PDB entry 8WBZ | electron microscopy, 3.20 A resolution | chains A and B of the 4 polymer chains in the assembly

Chain A:
Name: Sodium-dependent neutral amino acid transporter B(0)AT1
Organism: Homo sapiens
UniProt: Q695T7 (S6A19_HUMAN); numbering as in UniProt (aligned over 2-634)
Amino-acid sequence (651 residues; numbered -16 to 634; the number before each row is that of its first residue; numbers below 1 keep their minus sign (Asp-16 is residue -16)):
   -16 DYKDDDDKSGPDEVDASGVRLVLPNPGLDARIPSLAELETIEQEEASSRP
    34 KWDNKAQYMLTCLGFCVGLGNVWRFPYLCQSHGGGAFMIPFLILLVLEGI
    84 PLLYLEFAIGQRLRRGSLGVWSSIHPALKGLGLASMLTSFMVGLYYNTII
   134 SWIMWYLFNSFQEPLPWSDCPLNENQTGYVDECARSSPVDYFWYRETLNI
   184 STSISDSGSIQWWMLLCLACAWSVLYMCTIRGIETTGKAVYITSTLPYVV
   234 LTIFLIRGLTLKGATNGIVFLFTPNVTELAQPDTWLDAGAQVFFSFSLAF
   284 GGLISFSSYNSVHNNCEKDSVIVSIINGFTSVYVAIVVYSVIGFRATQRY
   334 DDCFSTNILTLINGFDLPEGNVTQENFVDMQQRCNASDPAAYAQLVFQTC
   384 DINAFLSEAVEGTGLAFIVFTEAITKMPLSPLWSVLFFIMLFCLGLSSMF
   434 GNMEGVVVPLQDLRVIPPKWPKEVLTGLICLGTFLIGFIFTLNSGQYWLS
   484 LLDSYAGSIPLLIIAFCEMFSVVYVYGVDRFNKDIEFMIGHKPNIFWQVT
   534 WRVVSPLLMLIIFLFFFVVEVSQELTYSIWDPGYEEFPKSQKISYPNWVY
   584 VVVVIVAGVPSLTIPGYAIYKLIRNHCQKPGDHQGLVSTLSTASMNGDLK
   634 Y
Unresolved in the structure: -16 to 4, 610-634
Disulfide bonds: Cys153-Cys166, Cys336-Cys383
Covalently attached groups: N-acetylglucosamine (NAG) linked to Asn182, Asn258, Asn354, Asn368
Differences from the reference sequence: expression tag (-16 to 1)
Small-molecule neighbours: XF0 (2-(4-bromanyl-3-methyl-phenoxy)-N-propyl-ethanamide): Asn54, Val55, Trp56, Arg57, Pro59, Ile132, Ile136, Leu234, Val317, Val321, Thr396, Leu398, Ala399, Phe403, Phe420, Met423, Leu424, Leu427
Curated features (UniProtKB/Swiss-Prot):
  - modified residue (Phosphoserine): Ser17, Ser627
  - glycosylation (N-linked (GlcNAc...) asparagine): Asn158, Asn182, Asn258, Asn354, Asn368
  - natural variant: Arg57 (R57C: In HND), Gly66 (G66R: In HND), Ala69 (A69T: In HND), Gly93 (G93R: In HND), Asp173 (D173N: In HND), Arg178 to Tyr634 (deletion: In HND), Arg240 (R240Q: In HND), Leu242 (L242P: In HND), Val252 (V252I: Does not affect cell membrane localization), Pro265 (P265L: In HND), Gly284 (G284R: In HND), Arg328 (R328C: In HND), 4 further natural variant entries in UniProt
From the paper describing this entry:
  - binding site for XF0: Trp56, Pro59, Ile132, Leu234, Val317, Val321, Phe403, Phe420, Met423
  - conformationally variable residues (side-chain flip): Trp56, Phe277

Chain B:
Name: Angiotensin-converting enzyme 2
Organism: Homo sapiens
UniProt: Q9BYF1 (ACE2_HUMAN); numbering as in UniProt (aligned over 1-805)
Amino-acid sequence (817 residues; numbered 1 to 817; the number before each row is that of its first residue):
     1 MSSSSWLLLSLVAVTAAQSTIEEQAKTFLDKFNHEAEDLFYQSSLASWNY
    51 NTNITEENVQNMNNAGDKWSAFLKEQSTLAQMYPLQEIQNLTVKLQLQAL
   101 QQNGSSVLSEDKSKRLNTILNTMSTIYSTGKVCNPDNPQECLLLEPGLNE
   151 IMANSLDYNERLWAWESWRSEVGKQLRPLYEEYVVLKNEMARANHYEDYG
   201 DYWRGDYEVNGVDGYDYSRGQLIEDVEHTFEEIKPLYEHLHAYVRAKLMN
   251 AYPSYISPIGCLPAHLLGDMWGRFWTNLYSLTVPFGQKPNIDVTDAMVDQ
   301 AWDAQRIFKEAEKFFVSVGLPNMTQGFWENSMLTDPGNVQKAVCHPTAWD
   351 LGKGDFRILMCTKVTMDDFLTAHHEMGHIQYDMAYAAQPFLLRNGANEGF
   401 HEAVGEIMSLSAATPKHLKSIGLLSPDFQEDNETEINFLLKQALTIVGTL
   451 PFTYMLEKWRWMVFKGEIPKDQWMKKWWEMKREIVGVVEPVPHDETYCDP
   501 ASLFHVSNDYSFIRYYTRTLYQFQFQEALCQAAKHEGPLHKCDISNSTEA
   551 GQKLFNMLRLGKSEPWTLALENVVGAKNMNVRPLLNYFEPLFTWLKDQNK
   601 NSFVGWSTDWSPYADQSIKVRISLKSALGDKAYEWNDNEMYLFRSSVAYA
   651 MRQYFLKVKNQMILFGEEDVRVANLKPRISFNFFVTAPKNVSDIIPRTEV
   701 EKAIRMSRSRINDAFRLNDNSLEFLGIQPTLGPPNQPPVSIWLIVFGVVM
   751 GVIVVGIVILIFTGIRDRKKKNKARSGENPYASIDISKGENNPGFQNTDD
   801 VQTSFLEHHHHHHHHHH
Unresolved in the structure: 1-19, 769-817
Disulfide bonds: Cys133-Cys141, Cys344-Cys361, Cys530-Cys542
Covalently attached groups: N-acetylglucosamine (NAG) linked to Asn53, Asn90, Asn103, Asn322, Asn432, Asn546
Differences from the reference sequence: expression tag (806-817)
Curated features (UniProtKB/Swiss-Prot):
  - region: Asp30 to Tyr41 (Interaction with SARS-CoV spike glycoprotein), Met82 to Pro84 (Interaction with SARS-CoV spike glycoprotein), Lys353 to Arg357 (Interaction with SARS-CoV spike glycoprotein), Arg652 to Lys659 (Essential for cleavage by ADAM17), Arg697 to Arg716 (Essential for cleavage by TMPRSS11D and TMPRSS2)
  - motif: Glu778 to Ile786 (LIR), Tyr781 to Asp785 (SH2-binding), Tyr781 to Ile784 (Endocytic sorting signal), Asn792 to Phe795 (PTB), Thr803 to Phe805 (PDZ-binding)
  - active site: Glu375 (Proton acceptor), His505 (Proton donor)
  - binding site (chloride): Arg169, Trp477, Lys481
  - binding site (substrate): Arg273, His345, Pro346, Tyr515
  - binding site (Zn(2+)): His374, His378, Glu402
  - modified residue: Tyr781 (Phosphotyrosine), Ser783 (Phosphoserine)
  - glycosylation (N-linked (GlcNAc...) asparagine): Asn53, Asn90, Asn103, Asn322, Asn432, Asn546, Asn690
  - cross-link: Lys788 (Glycyl lysine isopeptide (Lys-Gly) (interchain with G-Cter in ubiquitin))
  - mutagenesis: Ser19 (S19P: Increases slightly the interaction with RBD domain of SARS-CoV-2 spike protein), Gln24 to Lys26 (Slightly inhibits interaction with SARS-CoV spike glycoprotein), Gln24 (Q24T: Increases slightly the interaction with RBD domain of SARS-CoV-2 spike protein), Ala25 (A25V: Increases slightly the interaction with RBD domain of SARS-CoV-2 spike protein), Thr27 (T27Y: Increases slightly the interaction with RBD domain of SARS-CoV-2 spike protein. In sACE2.v2.2; increases interaction with RBD domain of SARS-CoV-2 spike protein ...), Leu29 (L29F: Increases slightly the interaction with RBD domain of SARS-CoV-2 spike protein), Lys31 (K31D: Abolishes interaction with SARS-CoV spike glycoprotein; K31Y: Increases slightly the interaction with RBD domain of SARS-CoV-2 spike protein), Asn33 (N33D: Increases slightly the interaction with RBD domain of SARS-CoV-2 spike protein), His34 (H34A: Increases slightly the interaction with RBD domain of SARS-CoV-2 spike protein), Glu37 (E37A: No effect on interaction with SARS-CoV spike glycoprotein), Asp38 (D38A: No effect on interaction with SARS-CoV spike glycoprotein), Leu39 (L39R: Increases slightly the interaction with RBD domain of SARS-CoV-2 spike protein), 50 further mutagenesis entries in UniProt

Interface between chain A and chain B:
Pairs across the interface (31; chain A residue first):
  Trp138(A) with Trp742(B), hydrophobic
  Phe141(A) with Trp742(B); Val745(B), hydrophobic; Phe746(B), hydrophobic
  Asn142(A) with Trp742(B)
  Pro147(A) with Gln736(B)
  Leu155(A) with Pro733(B), hydrophobic
  Gln159(A) with Thr730(B); Pro733(B)
  Trp196(A) with Trp742(B)
  Leu199(A) with Phe746(B), hydrophobic
  Cys203(A) with Val749(B), hydrophobic
  Ser206(A) with Ile753(B)
  Val207(A) with Ile753(B), hydrophobic
  Met210(A) with Ile753(B), hydrophobic; Ile757(B), hydrophobic
  Ile213(A) with Ile757(B), hydrophobic; Leu760(B), hydrophobic
  Arg214(A) with Leu760(B); Gly764(B)
  Ile345(A) with Arg678(B)
  Asn346(A) with Arg621(B); Arg678(B), hydrogen bond
  Asp349(A) with Arg678(B); Ser680(B)
  Leu350(A) with Arg678(B)
  Pro351(A) with Pro677(B), hydrophobic
  Glu352(A) with Ser623(B); Leu624(B); Lys625(B), hydrogen bond (side chain-backbone); Ser626(B)
Also at the interface, not in a pair above, chain A (24 interface residues in all): Phe144, Gln145, Thr160, Trp195
Also at the interface, not in a pair above, chain B (26 interface residues in all): Lys676, Gly732, Pro734, Ile741, Met750, Gly756, Ile761

Summary:
24 residues of chain A and 26 residues of chain B are in contact, with 2 hydrogen bonds. Polar contacts
include Asn346(A)-Arg678(B) and Glu352(A)-Lys625(B). Bound to chain A: compound XF0. The paper reports a
binding site for XF0 at Trp56(A), Pro59(A) and Ile132(A) among others; conformational variability at Trp56(A)
and Phe277(A).
Chain A is Sodium-dependent neutral amino acid transporter B(0)AT1 and chain B is Angiotensin-converting
enzyme 2, both from Homo sapiens; the structure, Cryo-EM structure of ACE2-B0AT1 complex with JX225, was
determined by electron microscopy (same publication as 8WBY).
